PDB entry 9LIO | X-ray diffraction, 1.92 A resolution | chain A

Chain A:
Protein: Cyclic GMP-AMP synthase
From: Homo sapiens
Notes: EC 2.7.7.86
UniProtKB: Q8N884 (CGAS_HUMAN); numbering as in UniProt (aligned over 157-522)
Chain sequence (366 residues; row label = number of the first residue in the row):
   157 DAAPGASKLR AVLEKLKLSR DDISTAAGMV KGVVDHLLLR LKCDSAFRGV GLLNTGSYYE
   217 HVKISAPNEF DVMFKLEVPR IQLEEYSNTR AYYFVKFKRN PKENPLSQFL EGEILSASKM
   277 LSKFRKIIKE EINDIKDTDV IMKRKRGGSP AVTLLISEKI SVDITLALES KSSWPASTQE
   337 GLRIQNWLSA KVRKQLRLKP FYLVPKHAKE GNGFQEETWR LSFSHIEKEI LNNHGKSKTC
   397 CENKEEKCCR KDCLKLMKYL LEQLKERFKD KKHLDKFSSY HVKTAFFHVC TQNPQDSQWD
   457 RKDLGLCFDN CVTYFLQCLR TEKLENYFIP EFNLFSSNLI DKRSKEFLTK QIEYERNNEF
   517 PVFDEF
Unresolved in the structure: 157-160, 211-214, 256-259, 292-294, 302-303, 366-368, 521-522
Ion coordination: Zn2+: H390, C396, C397, C404
Ligand contacts: A1EKD (2-[bis[1-[4,6-bis(fluoranyl)-1,3-benzothiazol-2-yl]-3-methyl-5-oxidanyl-pyrazol-4-yl]methyl]benzoic acid): V218, K219, D227, A247, S305, P306, T321, V360, K362, R376, L377, S378, F379, S380, L417, E418, K421, S434, S435, Y436, N482, I485, F488
Curated features (UniProtKB/Swiss-Prot):
  - region: K384 to K407 (DNA-binding)
  - motif: L169 to L174 (Nuclear export signal), D295 to S305 (Nuclear localization signal), K299 to R302 (KRKR-loop), K427 to H429 (KKH-loop)
  - binding site (GTP): T211, D319, R376 to E383
  - binding site (ATP): S213, E225 to D227, S380 to E383, K414, S435 to K439
  - binding site (Mg(2+)): E225, D227, D319
  - binding site (2',3'-cGAMP): D227, D319, K362, R376
  - binding site (Zn(2+)): H390, C396, C397, C404
  - site: D157, A158 (Cleavage), K187 (Important for preferential detection of curved long DNA), L195 (Important for preferential detection of curved long DNA), R255 (Arginine-anchor), D319, I320 (Cleavage)
  - modified residue: D191 (PolyADP-ribosyl aspartic acid), N210 (Microbial infection: Deamidated asparagine), S213 (Phosphoserine), Y215 (Phosphotyrosine), E286 (5-glutamyl polyglutamate), S305 (Phosphoserine), E314 (5-glutamyl glutamate), K384 (N6-acetyllysine), N389 (Microbial infection: Deamidated asparagine), K392 (N6-acetyllysine), K394 (N6-acetyllysine), K414 (N6-acetyllysine), S434 (Phosphoserine), S435 (Phosphoserine), Q451 (Microbial infection: Deamidated glutamine), Q454 (Microbial infection: Deamidated glutamine), K506 (N6-methyllysine)
  - lipidation (S-palmitoyl cysteine): C404, C405, C474
  - cross-link (Glycyl lysine isopeptide (Lys-Gly)): K173 (interchain with G-Cter in ubiquitin), K231 (interchain with G-Cter in SUMO), K285 (interchain with G-Cter in ubiquitin), K347 (interchain with G-Cter in SUMO), K384 (interchain with G-Cter in SUMO), K394 (interchain with G-Cter in SUMO), K411 (interchain with G-Cter in ubiquitin), K414 (interchain with G-Cter in ubiquitin), K427 (interchain with G-Cter in ubiquitin), K428 (interchain with G-Cter in ubiquitin), K479 (interchain with G-Cter in SUMO)
  - natural variant: G303 (G303E: Found in patients with tumors), K432 (K432T: Found in patients with uterine endometrioid carcinoma)
  - mutagenesis: D157 (D157A: No effect on type I IFN and RSAD2 induction. Highly decreases cleavage by CASP1 and enhances type I IFN and enhances RSAD2 induction upon DNA virus infection ...), L169 to L174 (Abolished export from the nucleus to the cytosol in response to DNA stimulation), K171 to L174 (Abolishes DNA-binding but does not affect translocation to the nucleus following treatment with etoposide; when associated with A-407), K171 (K171A: No effect on stimulation of interferon production), L172 (L172A: Impaired type-I interferon production in response to DNA stimulation), K173 (K173A: Strongly reduces enzyme activity and stimulation of interferon production; when associated with A-176. No effect on stimulation of interferon production ...), L174 (L174N: Strongly reduces enzyme activity and stimulation of interferon production), R176 (R176A: Strongly reduces enzyme activity and stimulation of interferon production; when associated with A-173), K187 (K187N: Induces alteration of the DNA-binding surface and leads to increased synthesis of cyclic GMP-AMP (cGAMP); when associated with R-195), D191 (D191A: Abolished poly-ADP-ribosylation by PARP1, stimulating interferon production), L195 (L195R: Induces alteration of the DNA-binding surface and leads to increased synthesis of cyclic GMP-AMP (cGAMP); when associated with N-187), N210 to Y214 (Abolishes DNA-binding but does not affect translocation to the nucleus following treatment with etoposide; when associated with A-384), 59 further mutagenesis entries in UniProt
Reported in the primary citation:
  - binding site for A1EKD: K362, R376

Summary:
Chain A binds compound A1EKD. The Zn2+ site is built by H390, C396, C397 and C404. UniProt lists 10
GTP-binding residues, 14 ATP-binding residues, 3 Mg2+-binding residues and 4 residues binding 2',3'-cGAMP.
From the paper: a binding site for A1EKD at K362 and R376.
Chain A is Cyclic GMP-AMP synthase (Homo sapiens); the structure, Human cGAS catalytic domain bound with
XL-3123, was determined by X-ray diffraction together with 9J2W, 9J2X, 9J2Y and 9J2Z from the same study.
